Entry 5YK1 (X-ray diffraction, 2.10 A resolution); this record covers chain A.

[Chain A]
Name: Probable conserved ATP-binding protein ABC transporter
From: Mycobacterium tuberculosis (strain ATCC 25618 / H37Rv)
UniProtKB: O53343 (O53343_MYCTU); residues 1-447 here = UniProt positions 1-447
Chain sequence (452 residues; each row starts with the number of its first residue; numbers below 1 keep their minus sign (Gly-4 is residue -4)):
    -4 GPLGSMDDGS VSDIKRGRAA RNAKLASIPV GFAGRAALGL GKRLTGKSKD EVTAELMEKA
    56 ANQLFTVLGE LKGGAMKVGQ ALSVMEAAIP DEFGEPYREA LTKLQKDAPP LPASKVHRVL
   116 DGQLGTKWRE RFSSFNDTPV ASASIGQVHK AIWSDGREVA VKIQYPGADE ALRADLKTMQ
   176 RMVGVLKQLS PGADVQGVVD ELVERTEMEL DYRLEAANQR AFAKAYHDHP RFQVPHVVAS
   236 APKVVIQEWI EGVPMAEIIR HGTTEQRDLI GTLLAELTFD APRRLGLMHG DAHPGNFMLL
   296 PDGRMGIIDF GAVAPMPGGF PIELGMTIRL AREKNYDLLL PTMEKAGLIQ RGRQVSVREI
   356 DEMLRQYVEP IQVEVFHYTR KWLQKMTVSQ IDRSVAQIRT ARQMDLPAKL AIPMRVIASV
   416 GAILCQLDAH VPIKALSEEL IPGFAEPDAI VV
Unresolved in the structure: -4 to 42, 444-447
Sequence notes: expression tag (-4 to 0)
Ligand contacts: AMP-PNP (ANP; phosphoaminophosphonic acid-adenylate ester): Ala136, Ser137, Ala138, Ser139, Val143, Ala155, Lys157, Glu204, Glu210, Pro230, Gln242, Glu243, Trp244, Ile245, Asn291, Ile303, Asp304
What the authors report for this chain:
  - binding site for AMP-PNP: Ser139, Lys157, Glu204, Glu210, Gln242, Glu243, Trp244, Ile245, Asp304
  - mutagenesis - S139A, E204A, E210A, Q242A: decreased catalytic activity
  - mutagenesis - W244A: unchanged catalytic activity
  - mutagenesis - E65A, K72A, S139A, K157A, E196A, R200A, M203G, E204A, E210A, Q242A, W244A, D286A, I407G, R410A: decreased growth in response to erythromycin

[Summary]
Chain A binds AMP-PNP. From the paper: a binding site for AMP-PNP at Ser139, Lys157 and Glu204 among others;
E65A, K72A and S139A, among others, reduce growth in response to erythromycin; 14 substitutions were tested in
all.
Chain A is Probable conserved ATP-binding protein ABC transporter (Mycobacterium tuberculosis (strain ATCC
25618 / H37Rv)); the structure, The complex structure of Rv3197-AMPPNP from Mycobacterium tuberculosis, was
determined by X-ray diffraction, deposited together with 5YJZ, 5YK0 and 5YK2.
